7ARD - chains A and H of the 51 polymer chains in the assembly; structure by electron microscopy, 3.11 A resolution.

# Chain A
Protein: ND3
Organism: Polytomella sp. Pringsheim 198.80
Amino-acid sequence (154 residues; numbered 1 to 154; the number before each row is that of its first residue):
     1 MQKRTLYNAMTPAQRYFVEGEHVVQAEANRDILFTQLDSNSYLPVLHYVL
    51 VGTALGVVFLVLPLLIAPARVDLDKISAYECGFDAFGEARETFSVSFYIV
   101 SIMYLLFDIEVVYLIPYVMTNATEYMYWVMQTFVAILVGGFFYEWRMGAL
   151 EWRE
Not modelled in the structure: 1-5, 67-94
Residues lining bound ligands:
  - phosphatidylcholine (PC7; (7S)-4-hydroxy-N,N,N-trimethyl-9-oxo-7-[(palmitoyloxy)methyl]-3,5,8-trioxa-4-phosphahexacosan-1-aminium 4-oxide), molecule 1: E124, Y125, W128, V129, Q131, T132, A135
  - phosphatidylcholine (PC7), molecule 2: A135, V138, G139, F141, F142, W145, R146

# Chain H
Protein: ND1
Organism: Polytomella sp. Pringsheim 198.80
Amino-acid sequence (293 residues; row label = number of the first residue in the row):
     1 MNLNIIMTVLPLLVSVAFLTLSERAVMGSLQRRMGPAVSGAFGILQPFWD
    51 GFKLAVKEPILPANAAAGIFYAAPLICICICVASWCTLLLTDLSIGGLFL
   101 LLLSSLAVYGVLLAGYSCNSKYAFLGCLRSVSLMISYELVISVVILCVIL
   151 ETRDGNGFPCLNLTETASQTKIILIPAGLLFYICSLAESKRVPFDLPEAE
   201 AELVAGYNVEYSSLGFAVFFVAEYGNTLLMAALINIYFLGKLNSALIAAI
   251 FVSFIWVRGTLPRYRYDMFMQIGWKSLLPVALALYLAQASLGY
Residues lining bound ligands: phosphatidylethanolamine (PTY): P176, L179, L180, Y182, I183, L186, P193, F194, V257, L261, Y264, I272, S276, L277, V280, L284

# Chain A / chain H interface
Contacting residue pairs (85; chain A residue first):
  F34(A) - L90(H)
  F34(A) - T91(H)
  F34(A) - D92(H)
  S39(A) - D92(H)
  N40(A) - D92(H)  hydrogen bond (backbone-side chain)
  N40(A) - L93(H)
  N40(A) - S94(H)  hydrogen bond
  S41(A) - L93(H)
  Y42(A) - L93(H)  hydrophobic
  Y42(A) - I95(H)
  V45(A) - T87(H)
  V45(A) - L93(H)  hydrophobic
  V45(A) - F99(H)  hydrophobic
  H47(A) - M1(H)
  Y48(A) - I5(H)  hydrophobic
  Y48(A) - V82(H)
  Y48(A) - C86(H)
  Y48(A) - L90(H)  hydrogen bond (side chain-backbone)
  Y48(A) - T91(H)
  V49(A) - C79(H)  hydrophobic
  V51(A) - I5(H)  hydrophobic
  G52(A) - I78(H)
  T53(A) - L75(H)
  T53(A) - C79(H)
  L55(A) - I78(H)  hydrophobic
  V57(A) - L75(H)  hydrophobic
  F59(A) - L214(H)
  F59(A) - V218(H)  hydrophobic
  L60(A) - Y71(H)
  P63(A) - P59(H)
  P63(A) - L214(H)  hydrophobic
  L64(A) - Y71(H)
  I66(A) - P59(H)
  F97(A) - L125(H)  hydrophobic
  F97(A) - L128(H)  hydrophobic
  F97(A) - R129(H)
  F97(A) - S132(H)
  F97(A) - Y266(H)
  V100(A) - S132(H)
  V100(A) - I135(H)
  V100(A) - M270(H)  hydrophobic
  V100(A) - W274(H)
  M103(A) - W274(H)  hydrophobic
  Y104(A) - S105(H)
  Y104(A) - I135(H)
  F107(A) - L139(H)  hydrophobic
  V111(A) - S142(H)
  V111(A) - L146(H)  hydrophobic
  L114(A) - L146(H)  hydrophobic
  L114(A) - Y285(H)
  I115(A) - L98(H)  hydrophobic
  I115(A) - L146(H)  hydrophobic
  Y117(A) - Y285(H)
  Y117(A) - A289(H)  hydrophobic
  V118(A) - L146(H)
  V118(A) - I149(H)  hydrophobic
  V118(A) - L150(H)  hydrophobic
  V118(A) - R153(H)
  V118(A) - P159(H)
  V118(A) - Y285(H)  hydrophobic
  M119(A) - I149(H)  hydrophobic
  M119(A) - P159(H)
  M119(A) - C160(H)  hydrophobic
  T120(A) - R153(H)
  T120(A) - P159(H)
  N121(A) - R153(H)  hydrogen bond
  N121(A) - G157(H)  hydrogen bond (side chain-backbone)
  N121(A) - P159(H)
  N121(A) - Y293(H)
  A122(A) - Y293(H)
  M130(A) - Y285(H)
  Q131(A) - L286(H)
  F141(A) - W274(H)
  F141(A) - L278(H)  hydrophobic
  F141(A) - P279(H)  hydrophobic
  W145(A) - K275(H)
  L150(A) - Q271(H)
  L150(A) - W274(H)  hydrophobic
  L150(A) - K275(H)
  E151(A) - Q271(H)
  E151(A) - K275(H)
  W152(A) - D267(H)
  W152(A) - M270(H)  hydrogen bond (side chain-backbone)
  W152(A) - Q271(H)
  W152(A) - W274(H)
Other interface residues (no listed pair), chain A (45 interface residues in all): G56, S101, D108, Y127, V134
Other interface residues (no listed pair), chain H (54 interface residues in all): N4, V9, P74, A83, E138, V143, S290

# Summary
Chain A and chain H form an interface of 45 and 54 residues respectively; the contacts include 6 hydrogen
bonds. Polar pairs include N40(A)-D92(H), N40(A)-S94(H) and Y48(A)-L90(H). Bound to chain A:
phosphatidylcholine. Chain H binds phosphatidylethanolamine.
Chain A is ND3 and chain H is ND1, both from Polytomella sp. Pringsheim 198.80; the structure, Cryo-EM
structure of Polytomella Complex-I (complete composition), was determined by electron microscopy, deposited
together with 7AQQ, 7AQR, 7AQW, 7AR7, 7AR8, 7AR9, 7ARB and 7ARC.
